7VAY - chains B and E of the 12 polymer chains in the assembly; structure by electron microscopy, 3.30 A resolution.

# Chain B
Molecule: V-type ATP synthase alpha chain
From: Thermus thermophilus HB8
Notes: EC 7.1.2.2
UniProtKB: Q56403 (VATA_THET8); numbering as in UniProt (aligned over 1-578)
Amino-acid sequence (578 residues; numbered 1 to 578; the number before each row is that of its first residue):
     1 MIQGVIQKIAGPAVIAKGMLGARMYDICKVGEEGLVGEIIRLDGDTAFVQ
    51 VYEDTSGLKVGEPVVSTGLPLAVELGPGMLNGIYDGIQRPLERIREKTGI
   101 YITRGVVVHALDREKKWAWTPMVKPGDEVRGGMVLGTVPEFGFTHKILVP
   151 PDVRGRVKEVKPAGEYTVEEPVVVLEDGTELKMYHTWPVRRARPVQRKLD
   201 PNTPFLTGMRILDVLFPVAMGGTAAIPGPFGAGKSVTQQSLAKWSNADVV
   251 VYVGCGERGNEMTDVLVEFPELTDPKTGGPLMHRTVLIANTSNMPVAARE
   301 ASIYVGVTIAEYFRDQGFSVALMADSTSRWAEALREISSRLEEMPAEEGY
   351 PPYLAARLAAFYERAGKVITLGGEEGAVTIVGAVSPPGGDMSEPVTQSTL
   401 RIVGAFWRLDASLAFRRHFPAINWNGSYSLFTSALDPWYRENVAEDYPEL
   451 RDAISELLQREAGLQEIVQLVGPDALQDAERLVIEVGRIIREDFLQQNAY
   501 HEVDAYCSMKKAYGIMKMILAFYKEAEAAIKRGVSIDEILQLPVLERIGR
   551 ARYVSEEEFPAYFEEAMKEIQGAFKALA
Differences from the reference sequence: conflict A232 (Ser in Q56403), S235 (Thr in Q56403)
Residues lining bound ligands: ATP-gamma-S (AGS; phosphothiophosphoric acid-adenylate ester): P229, F230, G231, A232, G233, K234, S235, V236, E261, R417, F419, P420, Q497, N498, A499, Y500

# Chain E
Molecule: V-type ATP synthase beta chain
From: Thermus thermophilus HB8
UniProtKB: Q56404 (VATB_THET8); residues 1-478 here = UniProt positions 1-478
Amino-acid sequence (478 residues; row label = number of the first residue in the row):
     1 MDLLKKEYTGITYISGPLLFVENAKDLAYGAIVDIKDGTGRVRGGQVIEV
    51 SEEYAVIQVFEETTGLDLATTSVSLVEDVARLGVSKEMLGRRFNGIGKPI
   101 DGLPPITPEKRLPITGLPLNPVARRKPEQFIQTGISTIDVMNTLVRGQKL
   151 PIFSGSGLPANEIAAQIARQATVRPDLSGEGEKEEPFAVVFAAMGITQRE
   201 LSYFIQEFERTGALSRSVLFLNKADDPTIERILTPRMALTVAEYLAFEHD
   251 YHVLVILTDMTNYCEALREIGAAREEIPGRRGYPGYMYTDLATIYERAGV
   301 VEGKKGSVTQIPILSMPDDDRTHPIPDLTGYITEGQIQLSRELHRKGIYP
   351 PIDPLPSLSRLMNNGVGKGKTREDHKQVSDQLYSAYANGVDIRKLVAIIG
   401 EDALTENDRRYLQFADAFERFFINQGQQNRSIEESLQIAWALLSMLPQGE
   451 LKRISKDHIGKYYGQKLEEIWGAPQALD
Disordered / not traced: 1-2, 471-478
Residues lining bound ligands: ATP-gamma-S (AGS; phosphothiophosphoric acid-adenylate ester): G330, Y331, L358, R360

# Interface between chain B and chain E
Contacting residue pairs - 42 pairs, chain B then chain E:
  G21(B) - D67(E)
  G21(B) - A69(E)
  A22(B) - D67(E)
  R23(B) - T39(E)
  R23(B) - G65(E)
  R23(B) - L66(E)
  R23(B) - D67(E)
  M24(B) - I14(E)  hydrophobic
  M24(B) - T63(E)
  M24(B) - T64(E)
  M24(B) - G65(E)
  M24(B) - L66(E)  hydrogen bond (backbone-backbone)
  Y25(B) - T63(E)
  Y25(B) - T64(E)
  R41(B) - Y13(E)  hydrogen bond
  R41(B) - I14(E)
  R41(B) - S15(E)  hydrogen bond
  L42(B) - Y13(E)
  L42(B) - I14(E)  hydrogen bond (backbone-backbone)
  L42(B) - L66(E)
  L42(B) - D67(E)
  D43(B) - T12(E)
  D43(B) - Y13(E)
  G44(B) - T12(E)  hydrogen bond (backbone-backbone)
  G44(B) - L68(E)
  K198(B) - Q198(E)
  D200(B) - S202(E)
  M344(B) - P278(E)  hydrophobic
  E347(B) - R281(E)
  P352(B) - A272(E)  hydrophobic
  Y353(B) - E269(E)
  A355(B) - E265(E)
  A359(B) - A224(E)  hydrophobic
  E363(B) - T197(E)
  E363(B) - Q198(E)  hydrogen bond (side chain-backbone)
  E363(B) - A224(E)
  S392(B) - D318(E)
  Q397(B) - D318(E)
  R401(B) - E265(E)  salt bridge
  I402(B) - T197(E)
  L430(B) - R199(E)
  F431(B) - R199(E)
Interface residues without a listed pair, chain B (30 interface residues in all): L20, I40, P70, E342, A356, G404
Interface residues without a listed pair, chain E (29 interface residues in all): S156, D225, N262, R268, E275, H323

# Summary
30 residues of chain B and 29 residues of chain E are in contact; the contacts include 6 hydrogen bonds and 1
salt bridge. Polar contacts include R401(B)-E265(E), R41(B)-Y13(E) and R41(B)-S15(E). Bound to chain B:
ATP-gamma-S. Ligands of chain E: ATP-gamma-S.
Here chain B is V-type ATP synthase alpha chain and chain E is V-type ATP synthase beta chain, both from
Thermus thermophilus HB8. Entry 7VAY (V1EG domain of V/A-ATPase from Thermus thermophilus at saturated
ATP-gamma-S condition, state2) was determined by electron microscopy, deposited together with 7VAI, 7VAJ,
7VAK, 7VAL, 7VAM, 7VAN and 11 further entries.
